Entry 7QF2 (X-ray diffraction, 1.07 A resolution); this record covers chain AAA.

== Chain AAA ==
Protein: miniSOG
Source organism: Arabidopsis thaliana
Amino-acid sequence (129 residues; each row starts with the number of its first residue):
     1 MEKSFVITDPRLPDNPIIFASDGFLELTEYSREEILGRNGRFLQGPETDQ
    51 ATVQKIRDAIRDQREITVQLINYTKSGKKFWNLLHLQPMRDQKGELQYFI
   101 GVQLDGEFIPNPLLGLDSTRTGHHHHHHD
Unresolved in the structure: 117-128
Bound ions: Co2+: Met1, Glu95
Ligand contacts: riboflavin (RBF): Val6, Thr8, Asn15, Asn39, Gly40, Arg41, Leu43, Gln44, Val53, Ile56, Arg57, Ile60, Leu70, Asn72, Asn82, Leu84, Leu86, Phe99, Ile100, Gly101, Gln103
What the authors report for this chain:
  - conformationally variable residues (side-chain flip): Arg41, Arg57
  - binding site for riboflavin: Arg41
  - contacts within the chain: Asp14-Arg41 (salt bridge)
  - mutagenesis - R41Q: abolished expression

== Overview ==
Bound to chain AAA: riboflavin. Met1 and Glu95 form the Co2+ site. From the paper: a binding site for
riboflavin at Arg41; R41Q abolishes expression.
Chain AAA is miniSOG (Arabidopsis thaliana); the structure, Structure of miniSOG reconstituted with riboflavin
as a cofactor, was determined by X-ray diffraction (same publication as 7QF3, 7QF4 and 7QF5).
